Entry 8IA7 (electron microscopy, 3.10 A resolution); this record covers chains B and C of the 6 polymer chains in the assembly.

# Chain B
Name: Guanine nucleotide-binding protein G(I)/G(S)/G(T) subunit beta-1
Source organism: Homo sapiens
UniProtKB: P62873 (GBB1_HUMAN); residues 2-340 here = UniProt positions 2-340
Sequence (345 residues; row label = number of the first residue in the row; numbers below 1 keep their minus sign (Met-4 is residue -4)):
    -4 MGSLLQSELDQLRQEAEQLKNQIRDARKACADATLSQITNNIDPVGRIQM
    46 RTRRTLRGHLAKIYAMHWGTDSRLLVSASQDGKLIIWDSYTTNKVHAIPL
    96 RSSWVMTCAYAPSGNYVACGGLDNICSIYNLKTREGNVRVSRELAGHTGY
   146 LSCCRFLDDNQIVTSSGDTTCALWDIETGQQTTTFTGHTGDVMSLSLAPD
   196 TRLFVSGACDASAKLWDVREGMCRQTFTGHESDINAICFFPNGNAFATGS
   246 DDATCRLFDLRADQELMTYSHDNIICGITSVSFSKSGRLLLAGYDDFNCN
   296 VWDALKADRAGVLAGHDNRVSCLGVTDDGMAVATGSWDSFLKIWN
Disordered / not traced: -4 to 2
Sequence notes: initiating methionine (-4); expression tag (-3 to 1)
UniProt features mapped onto this chain:
  - modified residue: Ser2 (N-acetylserine), His266 (Phosphohistidine)
  - natural variant: Leu30 (L30F: In MRD42; uncertain significance), Arg52 (R52G: In MRD42), Gly64 (G64V: In MRD42), Asp76 (D76E: In MRD42; D76G: In MRD42), Gly77 (G77S: In MRD42), Lys78 (K78R: In MRD42), Ile80 (I80N: In MRD42; I80T: In MRD42), His91 (H91R: In MRD42; uncertain significance), Ala92 (A92T: In MRD42), Pro94 (P94S: In MRD42), Leu95 (L95P: In MRD42), Arg96 (R96L: In MRD42), 5 further natural variant entries in UniProt

# Chain C
Name: Guanine nucleotide-binding protein G(I)/G(S)/G(O) subunit gamma-2
Source organism: Homo sapiens
UniProtKB: P59768 (GBG2_HUMAN); residue numbers follow UniProt; this construct covers 2-71
Sequence (70 residues; each row starts with the number of its first residue):
     2 ASNNTASIAQARKLVEQLKMEANIDRIKVSKAAADLMAYCEAHAKEDPLL
    52 TPVPASENPFREKKFFCAIL
Disordered / not traced: 2-10, 62-71
UniProt features mapped onto this chain:
  - modified residue: Ala2 (N-acetylalanine), Cys68 (Cysteine methyl ester)
  - lipidation: Cys68 (S-geranylgeranyl cysteine)

# Chain B / chain C interface
Residue-residue contacts (66):
  Leu7(B) - Ala12(C)  hydrophobic
  Leu7(B) - Val16(C)
  Glu10(B) - Val16(C)
  Leu14(B) - Val16(C)
  Leu14(B) - Leu19(C)  hydrophobic
  Leu14(B) - Lys20(C)
  Gln17(B) - Ala23(C)
  Ile18(B) - Leu19(C)  hydrophobic
  Ile18(B) - Ala23(C)  hydrophobic
  Ile18(B) - Arg27(C)
  Ala21(B) - Arg27(C)
  Cys25(B) - Arg27(C)
  Cys25(B) - Ile28(C)  hydrogen bond (side chain-backbone)
  Cys25(B) - Val30(C)
  Asp27(B) - Lys29(C)
  Ala28(B) - Val30(C)
  Leu30(B) - Ala34(C)  hydrophobic
  Ile33(B) - Ser31(C)
  Ile33(B) - Ala34(C)  hydrophobic
  Ile33(B) - Met38(C)  hydrophobic
  Thr34(B) - Met38(C)
  Val40(B) - Leu51(C)  hydrophobic
  Arg48(B) - Phe61(C)
  Arg49(B) - Pro60(C)
  Arg49(B) - Phe61(C)
  Ser84(B) - Phe61(C)
  Tyr85(B) - Pro60(C)
  Tyr85(B) - Phe61(C)  hydrophobic
  Cys218(B) - Gln18(C)  hydrogen bond (backbone-side chain)
  Gln220(B) - Glu22(C)
  Gln220(B) - Ile25(C)
  Thr221(B) - Glu22(C)  hydrogen bond (backbone-side chain)
  Phe235(B) - Leu37(C)  hydrophobic
  Phe235(B) - Tyr40(C)  hydrophobic
  Phe235(B) - Cys41(C)  hydrophobic
  Pro236(B) - Tyr40(C)
  Asn237(B) - Tyr40(C)
  Asp254(B) - Ala33(C)
  Arg256(B) - Arg27(C)
  Arg256(B) - Ile28(C)
  Arg256(B) - Asp36(C)  salt bridge
  Asp258(B) - Ile25(C)
  Asp258(B) - Arg27(C)  salt bridge
  Gln259(B) - Val30(C)
  Leu261(B) - Val30(C)  hydrophobic
  Ser279(B) - Asp48(C)  hydrogen bond
  Lys280(B) - Glu47(C)
  Lys280(B) - Asp48(C)
  Ser281(B) - Tyr40(C)
  Ser281(B) - Cys41(C)
  Ser281(B) - His44(C)
  Ser281(B) - Asp48(C)  hydrogen bond
  Gly282(B) - Cys41(C)
  Arg283(B) - Leu51(C)
  Leu284(B) - Leu50(C)  hydrophobic
  Leu300(B) - Leu37(C)  hydrophobic
  Leu300(B) - Cys41(C)  hydrophobic
  Asp323(B) - Pro49(C)
  Gly324(B) - Pro49(C)
  Gly324(B) - Leu50(C)
  Met325(B) - Pro49(C)  hydrophobic
  Met325(B) - Pro60(C)
  Ala326(B) - Phe61(C)  hydrophobic
  Val327(B) - Leu50(C)  hydrophobic
  Asn340(B) - Asn59(C)  hydrogen bond
  Asn340(B) - Phe61(C)
Interface residues without a listed pair, chain B (51 interface residues in all): Ala11, Lys15, Arg22, Ala24, Ala26, Arg219, Leu252, Ala257, Val320, Ile338
Interface residues without a listed pair, chain C (31 interface residues in all): Asp26, Ala45

# In short
Chain B and chain C form an interface of 51 and 31 residues respectively, with 6 hydrogen bonds and 2 salt
bridges. Among the polar pairs are Arg256(B)-Asp36(C), Asp258(B)-Arg27(C) and Cys25(B)-Ile28(C).
Here chain B is Guanine nucleotide-binding protein G(I)/G(S)/G(T) subunit beta-1 and chain C is Guanine
nucleotide-binding protein G(I)/G(S)/G(O) subunit gamma-2, both from Homo sapiens. Entry 8IA7 (Structural
insights into human brain gut peptide cholecystokinin receptors) was determined by electron microscopy,
deposited together with 7XOU, 7XOV and 7XOW.
